4IVJ - chains A and C of the 3 polymer chains in the assembly; structure by X-ray diffraction, 7.35 A resolution (low resolution: residue-level contacts below are approximate; hydrogen-bond / salt-bridge calls are withheld).

== Chain A (and C) ==
Molecule: Non-haem bromoperoxidase BPO-A2, Matrix protein 1
From: Streptomyces aureofaciens
Notes: EC 1.11.1.-; chain C of this document is another copy of the same molecule, construct and numbering; everything in this record applies to it too
UniProt: chimeric construct of P29715, P03485: residues 0-277 from P29715 (BPOA2_STRAU) positions 1-278 (UniProt number = residue number + 1); residues 286-447 from P03485 positions 3-164 (UniProt number = residue number - 283)
Chain sequence (456 residues; numbered 0 to 455; the number before each row is that of its first residue; numbering starts at 0):
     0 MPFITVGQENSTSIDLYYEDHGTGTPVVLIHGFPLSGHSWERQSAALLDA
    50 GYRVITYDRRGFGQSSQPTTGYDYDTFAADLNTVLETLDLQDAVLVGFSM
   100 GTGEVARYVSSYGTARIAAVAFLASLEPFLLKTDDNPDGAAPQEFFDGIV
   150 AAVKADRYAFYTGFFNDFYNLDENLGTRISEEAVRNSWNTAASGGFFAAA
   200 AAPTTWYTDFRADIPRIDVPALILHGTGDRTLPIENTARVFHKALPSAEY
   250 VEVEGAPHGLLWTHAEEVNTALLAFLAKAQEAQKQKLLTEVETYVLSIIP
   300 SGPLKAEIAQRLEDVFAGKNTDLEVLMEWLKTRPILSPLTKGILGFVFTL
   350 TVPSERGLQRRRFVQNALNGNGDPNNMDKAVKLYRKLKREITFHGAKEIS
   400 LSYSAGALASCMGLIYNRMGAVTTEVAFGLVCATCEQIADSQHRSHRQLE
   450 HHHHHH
Not modelled in the structure: 0, 441-455
Construct notes: engineered mutation T24 (Gln25 in P29715), A118 (Lys119 in P29715); linker (278-285); expression tag (448-455)
Swiss-Prot annotation at these positions:
  - active site: S98, D228, H257

== Interface between chain A and chain C ==
Pairs across the interface (45):
  P1(A) with T11(C)
  Y17(A) with S10(C); T11(C)
  E18(A) with E8(C); Q66(C); P67(C)
  D19(A) with E8(C); N9(C); S10(C); T11(C)
  H20(A) with E8(C); N9(C); Q66(C); P67(C); T68(C)
  G21(A) with N9(C); T68(C)
  H37(A) with Q66(C)
  E40(A) with R156(C); Y157(C); F195(C)
  R41(A) with K153(C); A154(C)
  S43(A) with F195(C)
  A44(A) with F195(C)
  L47(A) with T68(C); F196(C)
  R52(A) with N9(C); S10(C)
  L87(A) with S10(C)
  S179(A) with D155(C); A158(C)
  E181(A) with Y157(C); A158(C); T161(C); W187(C)
  A182(A) with D155(C); Y157(C)
  R184(A) with W187(C)
  N185(A) with Y157(C); W187(C); A191(C)
  N188(A) with W187(C); N188(C)
  W261(A) with Y157(C)
Other interface residues (no listed pair), chain A (23 interface residues in all): Y16, I178
Other interface residues (no listed pair), chain C (20 interface residues in all): S12

== Summary ==
Chain A and chain C form an interface of 23 and 20 residues respectively. UniProt lists 3 active-site residues
on chain A.
Both chains are Non-haem bromoperoxidase BPO-A2, Matrix protein 1 (Streptomyces aureofaciens). Entry 4IVJ
(Structure of a 16 nm protein cage designed by fusing symmetric oligomeric domains, triple mutant, I222 ...)
was determined by X-ray diffraction together with 4IQ4 and 4ITV from the same study.
